PDB entry 5CI8 | X-ray diffraction, 2.33 A resolution | chain A

# Chain A
Molecule: Protein Tob1
Source organism: Homo sapiens
UniProt: P50616 (TOB1_HUMAN); numbering as in UniProt (aligned over 1-345)
Chain sequence (347 residues; numbered -1 to 345; the number before each row is that of its first residue; numbers below 1 keep their minus sign (His-1 is residue -1)):
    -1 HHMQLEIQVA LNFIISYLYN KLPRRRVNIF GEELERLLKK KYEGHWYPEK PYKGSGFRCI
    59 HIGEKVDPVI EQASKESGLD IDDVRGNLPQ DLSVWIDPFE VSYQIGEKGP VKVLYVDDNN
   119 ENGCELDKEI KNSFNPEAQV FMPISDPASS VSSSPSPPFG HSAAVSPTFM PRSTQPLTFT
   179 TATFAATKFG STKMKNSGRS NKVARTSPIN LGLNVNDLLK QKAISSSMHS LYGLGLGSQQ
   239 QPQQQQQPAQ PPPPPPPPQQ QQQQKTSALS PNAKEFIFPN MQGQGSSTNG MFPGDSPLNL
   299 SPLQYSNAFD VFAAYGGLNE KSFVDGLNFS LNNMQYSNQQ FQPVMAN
Unresolved in the structure: 116-345
Sequence notes: expression tag (-1 to 0)
Small-molecule neighbours: 53Y (pyrrolo[1,2-a]quinoxalin-4(5H)-one): Ser53, Gly54, Cys57, Ser91, Trp93
Curated features (UniProtKB/Swiss-Prot):
  - region: Val82 to Val92 (Important for nuclear localization)
  - motif: Arg22 to Lys39 (Bipartite nuclear localization signal), Met226 to Leu234 (Nuclear export signal)
  - modified residue: Thr204 (Phosphothreonine)
  - mutagenesis: Tyr45 (Y45A: Impairs interaction with CNOT7 and CNOT8), Phe55 (F55A: Impairs interaction with CNOT7 and CNOT8), Asp65 (D65A: Impairs interaction with CNOT7 and CNOT8), Trp93 (W93A: Impairs interaction with CNOT7 and CNOT8), Asp95 (D95A: Impairs interaction with CNOT7 and CNOT8)
What the authors report for this chain:
  - binding site for 53Y: Ser53, Trp93
  - mutagenesis - W93A: decreased stability
  - mutagenesis - W93A: abolished binding to Flag-CNOT7
  - mutagenesis - W93A: decreased expression
  - mutagenesis - D95A: abolished binding to CNOT7
  - mutagenesis - K63A: decreased binding to CNOT7
  - mutagenesis - K63A: unchanged binding to Flag-CNOT7

# Summary
Chain A binds compound 53Y. Curated annotation (UniProt) lists 5 mutagenesis sites. The paper reports a
binding site for 53Y at Ser53 and Trp93; W93A reduces stability; 3 substitutions were tested in all.
Chain A is Protein Tob1 (Homo sapiens); the structure, Crystal structure of human Tob in complex with
inhibitor fragment 1, was determined by X-ray diffraction (same publication as 5CI9).
